PDB entry 5KMP | X-ray diffraction, 3.20 A resolution | chains A and B

# Chain A (and B)
Name: FAD-dependent pyridine nucleotide-disulfide oxidoreductase
From: Caldalkalibacillus thermarum TA2.A1
Notes: chain B of this document is another copy of the same molecule, construct and numbering; everything in this record applies to it too
UniProt: F5L3B8 (F5L3B8_9BACI); residue numbers follow UniProt; this construct covers 1-399
Amino-acid sequence (405 residues; numbered 1 to 405; the number before each row is that of its first residue):
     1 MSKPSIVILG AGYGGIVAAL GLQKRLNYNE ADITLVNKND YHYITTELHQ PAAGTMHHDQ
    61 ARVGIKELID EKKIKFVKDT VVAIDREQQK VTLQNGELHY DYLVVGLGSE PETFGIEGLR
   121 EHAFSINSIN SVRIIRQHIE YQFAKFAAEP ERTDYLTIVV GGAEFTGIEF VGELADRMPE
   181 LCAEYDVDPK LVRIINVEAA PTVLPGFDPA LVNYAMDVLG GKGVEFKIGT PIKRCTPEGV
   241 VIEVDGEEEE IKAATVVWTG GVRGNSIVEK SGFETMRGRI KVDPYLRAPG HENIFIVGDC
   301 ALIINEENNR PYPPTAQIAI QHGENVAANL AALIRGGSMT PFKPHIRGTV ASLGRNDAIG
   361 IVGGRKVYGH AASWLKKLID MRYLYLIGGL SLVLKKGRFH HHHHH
Not modelled in the structure: 1-2, 397-405 (chain B: 1-2, 398-405)
Differences from the reference sequence: engineered mutation Glu-164 (Gly in F5L3B8); expression tag (400-405)
Small-molecule neighbours: FAD (flavin-adenine dinucleotide): Gly-10, Ala-11, Gly-12, Tyr-13, Gly-14, Asn-37, Lys-38, Asn-39, Tyr-43, Thr-45, Thr-46, His-49, Asp-79, Thr-80, Val-81, Gly-106, Leu-107, Gly-108, Ile-126, Phe-165, Thr-166, Glu-169, Asn-265, Ile-267, Val-297, Gly-298, Asp-299, Pro-314, Thr-315, Ala-316, Gln-317, Ala-319, Lys-376
From the paper describing this entry:
  - specificity-determining residues: Glu-198 (proposed by the authors, not directly observed)
  - mutagenesis - I379E: decreased catalytic activity on menadione
  - mutagenesis - I379E: unchanged catalytic activity on NADH
  - mutagenesis - I379E: unchanged binding to NADH

# Chain A / chain B interface
Contacting residue pairs - 43 pairs, chain A then chain B:
  His-57(A) with Glu-184(B), salt bridge
  His-58(A) with Glu-184(B), hydrogen bond (side chain-backbone)
  Arg-62(A) with Asp-186(B), salt bridge
  Phe-124(A) with Tyr-141(B)
  Asn-130(A) with Ala-147(B)
  Arg-133(A) with Ala-144(B); Ala-147(B); Glu-184(B); Tyr-185(B); Asp-186(B), salt bridge
  Ile-134(A) with Tyr-141(B); Ala-144(B); Lys-145(B); Ala-148(B), hydrophobic
  Arg-136(A) with Glu-184(B), salt bridge; Tyr-185(B)
  Gln-137(A) with Gln-137(B); Glu-140(B); Tyr-141(B); Ala-144(B); Tyr-185(B), hydrogen bond
  His-138(A) with Tyr-141(B), hydrogen bond
  Glu-140(A) with Gln-137(B)
  Tyr-141(A) with Phe-124(B); Ile-134(B); His-138(B), hydrogen bond; Tyr-141(B), hydrophobic
  Ala-144(A) with Arg-133(B); Ile-134(B); Gln-137(B)
  Lys-145(A) with Ile-134(B)
  Ala-147(A) with Asn-130(B); Arg-133(B)
  Ala-148(A) with Ile-134(B), hydrophobic
  Glu-184(A) with His-57(B), salt bridge; His-58(B), hydrogen bond (backbone-side chain); Arg-133(B); Arg-136(B), salt bridge
  Tyr-185(A) with Arg-133(B); Arg-136(B); Gln-137(B), hydrogen bond
  Asp-186(A) with Arg-62(B), salt bridge; Arg-133(B), salt bridge
Also at the interface, not in a pair above, chain A (20 interface residues in all): Tyr-41
Also at the interface, not in a pair above, chain B (20 interface residues in all): Tyr-41

# Overview
The chain A/chain B interface involves 20 residues from each chain; the contacts include 6 hydrogen bonds and
8 salt bridges. Polar contacts include His-57(A)/Glu-184(B), Arg-62(A)/Asp-186(B) and Arg-133(A)/Asp-186(B).
Chain A binds flavin-adenine dinucleotide. From the paper: I379E of chain A reduces catalytic activity on
menadione; the specificity determinant Glu-198(A).
Chain A and chain B are both FAD-dependent pyridine nucleotide-disulfide oxidoreductase (Caldalkalibacillus
thermarum TA2.A1); the structure, The structure of G164E variant of type II NADH dehydrogenase from
Caldalkalibacillus thermarum, was determined by X-ray diffraction, deposited together with 5KMS, 5KMQ and
5KMR.
